PDB entry 5W3O | electron microscopy, 3.01 A resolution | chains D and E of the 5 polymer chains in the assembly

[Chain D]
Molecule: C5 antibody variable heavy domain
Source organism: Mus musculus
Notes: antibody fragment or engineered binder
Amino-acid sequence (116 residues; numbered 1 to 116; the number before each row is that of its first residue):
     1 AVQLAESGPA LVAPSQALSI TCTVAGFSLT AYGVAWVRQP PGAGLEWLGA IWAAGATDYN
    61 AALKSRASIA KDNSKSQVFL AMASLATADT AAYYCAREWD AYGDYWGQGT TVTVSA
Disulfide bonds: Cys22-Cys95

[Chain E]
Molecule: C5 antibody variable light domain
Source organism: Mus musculus
Notes: antibody fragment or engineered binder
Amino-acid sequence (107 residues; numbered 1 to 107; the number before each row is that of its first residue):
     1 DIVLTQSPAA LSAAAGATVA ATCRASGNIH NALAWYQQKA GKSPQLLVYA AAALAAGVPS
    61 RFSGSGSGTA YALAINSLAA DDFGAYYCQH FWSTPYTFGG GTKLEIK
Disulfide bonds: Cys23-Cys88

[Chain D / chain E interface]
Pairs across the interface (34):
  Val37(D) with Phe98(E), hydrophobic
  Gln39(D) with Gln38(E), hydrogen bond; Tyr87(E)
  Gly44(D) with Tyr87(E)
  Leu45(D) with Gln38(E); Tyr87(E), hydrophobic; Phe98(E)
  Glu46(D) with Phe98(E)
  Trp47(D) with Gln89(E); Pro95(E), hydrophobic; Tyr96(E); Phe98(E)
  Trp52(D) with Thr94(E); Tyr96(E)
  Asp58(D) with Thr94(E)
  Ala61(D) with Asp1(E)
  Tyr94(D) with Lys42(E)
  Trp99(D) with Leu46(E), hydrophobic; Tyr49(E), hydrophobic
  Asp100(D) with Tyr49(E)
  Ala101(D) with Phe91(E)
  Tyr102(D) with Ala32(E); Leu33(E); Ala34(E), hydrophobic; Tyr49(E), hydrophobic; Ala50(E), hydrogen bond (side chain-backbone); Phe91(E), hydrophobic
  Gly103(D) with Tyr36(E), hydrogen bond (backbone-side chain); Leu46(E); Phe91(E)
  Trp106(D) with Tyr36(E); Ser43(E); Pro44(E)
  Gly107(D) with Ser43(E)
Interface residues without a listed pair, chain D (22 interface residues in all): Gly42, Ala43, Tyr59, Asp104, Gln108
Interface residues without a listed pair, chain E (23 interface residues in all): Asn31, Ala55, Ala56, Lys103

[Overview]
22 residues of chain D face 23 of chain E across their interface, with 3 hydrogen bonds. Among the polar pairs
are Gln39(D)-Gln38(E), Tyr102(D)-Ala50(E) and Gly103(D)-Tyr36(E).
Here chain D is C5 antibody variable heavy domain and chain E is C5 antibody variable light domain, both from
Mus musculus. Entry 5W3O (CryoEM structure of rhinovirus B14 in complex with C5 Fab (33 degrees Celsius, molar
ratio 1:3 ...) was determined by electron microscopy, deposited together with 5W3E, 5W3L and 5W3M.
